7YKZ - chains F and E of the 6 polymer chains in the assembly; structure by electron microscopy, 4.30 A resolution (low resolution: residue-level contacts below are approximate; hydrogen-bond / salt-bridge calls are withheld).

# Chain F (and E)
Name: ATPase family gene 2 protein
Source organism: Saccharomyces cerevisiae
Notes: EC 3.6.4.10; chain E of this document is another copy of the same molecule, construct and numbering; everything in this record applies to it too
UniProt: P32794 (AFG2_YEAST); residue numbers follow UniProt; this construct covers 1-780
Chain sequence (780 residues; each row starts with the number of its first residue):
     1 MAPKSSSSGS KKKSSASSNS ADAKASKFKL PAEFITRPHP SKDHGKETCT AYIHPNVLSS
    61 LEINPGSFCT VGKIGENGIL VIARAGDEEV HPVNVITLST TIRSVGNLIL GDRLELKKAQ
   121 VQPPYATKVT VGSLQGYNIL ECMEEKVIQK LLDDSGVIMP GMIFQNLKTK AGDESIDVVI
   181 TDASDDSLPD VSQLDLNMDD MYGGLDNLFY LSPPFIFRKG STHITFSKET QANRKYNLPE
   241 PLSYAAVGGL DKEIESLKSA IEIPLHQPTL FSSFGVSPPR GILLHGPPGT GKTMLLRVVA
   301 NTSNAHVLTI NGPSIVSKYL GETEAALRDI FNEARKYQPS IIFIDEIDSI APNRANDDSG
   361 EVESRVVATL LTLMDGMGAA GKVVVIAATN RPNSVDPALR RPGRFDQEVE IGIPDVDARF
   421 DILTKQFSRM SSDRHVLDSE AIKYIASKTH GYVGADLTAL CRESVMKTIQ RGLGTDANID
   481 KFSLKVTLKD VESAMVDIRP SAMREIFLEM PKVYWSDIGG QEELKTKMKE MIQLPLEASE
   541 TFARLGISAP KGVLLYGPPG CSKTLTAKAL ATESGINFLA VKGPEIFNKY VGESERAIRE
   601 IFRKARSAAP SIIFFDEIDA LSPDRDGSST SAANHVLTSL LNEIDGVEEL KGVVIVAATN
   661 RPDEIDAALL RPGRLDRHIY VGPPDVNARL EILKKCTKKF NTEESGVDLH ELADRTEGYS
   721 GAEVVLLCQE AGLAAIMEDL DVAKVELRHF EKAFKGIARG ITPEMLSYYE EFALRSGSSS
Disordered / not traced: 1-28, 206-219, 777-780
Ligand contacts:
  - ADP (adenosine-5'-diphosphate): Asp517, Ile518, Gly519, Gly560, Cys561, Ser562, Lys563, Thr564, Leu565, Lys568, Asp616, Glu617, Ile692, Lys695
  - ATP / NDT, molecule 1: Ala246, Val247, Gly248, Leu250, Pro288, Gly289, Thr290, Gly291, Lys292, Thr293, Met294, Asp345, Ile422, Gln426, Arg429, Met430, Gly454, Ala455, Thr458
  - ATP / NDT, molecule 2: Arg401, Pro402, Gly403
Curated features (UniProtKB/Swiss-Prot):
  - binding site (ATP): Gly286 to Thr293, Gly557 to Thr564

# Chain F / chain E interface
Residue-residue contacts - 50 pairs, chain F then chain E:
  Ser259(F) - Gln470(E)
  Ile263(F) - Met466(E)
  Ile263(F) - Gln470(E)
  Ile263(F) - Leu473(E)
  Leu270(F) - Lys481(E)
  Phe271(F) - Val465(E)
  Phe271(F) - Met466(E)
  Phe274(F) - Met430(E)
  Phe274(F) - Arg434(E)
  Phe274(F) - Val465(E)
  Val276(F) - Arg462(E)
  Ser277(F) - Arg462(E)
  Pro278(F) - Arg462(E)
  Pro279(F) - Arg462(E)
  Leu320(F) - Val316(E)
  Leu320(F) - Ser317(E)
  Arg335(F) - Gly75(E)
  Arg335(F) - Glu76(E)
  Arg335(F) - Asn77(E)
  Arg365(F) - Pro313(E)
  Arg365(F) - Ser314(E)
  Ala379(F) - Asn237(E)
  Ala380(F) - Asn237(E)
  Arg401(F) - Gly289(E)
  Pro402(F) - Asp456(E)
  Pro402(F) - Ala459(E)
  Asp406(F) - Arg462(E)
  Gln407(F) - Met466(E)
  Glu530(F) - Met737(E)
  Leu534(F) - Leu733(E)
  Leu534(F) - Met737(E)
  Thr541(F) - Asp741(E)
  Phe542(F) - Leu733(E)
  Phe542(F) - Ile736(E)
  Arg544(F) - Lys699(E)
  Arg544(F) - Asp741(E)
  Leu545(F) - Lys699(E)
  Leu545(F) - Phe700(E)
  Leu545(F) - Ile736(E)
  Leu545(F) - Asp741(E)
  Ile547(F) - Gln729(E)
  Ile547(F) - Gly732(E)
  Val591(F) - Lys589(E)
  Arg606(F) - Arg499(E)
  Ser607(F) - Arg499(E)
  His635(F) - Lys589(E)
  Thr638(F) - Pro584(E)
  Glu648(F) - Met503(E)
  Pro672(F) - Leu726(E)
  Gly673(F) - Leu726(E)
Other interface residues (no listed pair), chain F (48 interface residues in all): Gln267, Ser273, Glu324, Arg328, Asn332, Asp358, Glu363, Ser364, Ala368, Gly376, Pro550, Arg603, Ala632, Val647, Asp676
Other interface residues (no listed pair), chain E (39 interface residues in all): Ile74, Pro288, Lys318, Ser359, Ile469, Lys582, Ile757

# Overview
48 residues of chain F and 39 residues of chain E are in contact. Bound to chain F: ADP and ATP / NDT. From
UniProt: 16 ATP-binding residues on chain F.
Chain F and chain E are both ATPase family gene 2 protein (Saccharomyces cerevisiae); the structure, Cryo-EM
structure of Drg1 hexamer in the planar state treated with ADP/AMPPNP/Diazaborine, was determined by electron
microscopy (same publication as 7WBB, 7WD3, 7YKK, 7YKL and 7YKT).
